5CGN - chains A and B of the 8 polymer chains in the assembly; structure by X-ray diffraction, 2.20 A resolution.

# Chain A (and B)
Protein: D-Ala-Magainin Derivative
Notes: chain B of this document is another copy of the same molecule, construct and numbering; everything in this record applies to it too
Chain sequence (23 residues; numbered 1 to 23; the number before each row is that of its first residue):
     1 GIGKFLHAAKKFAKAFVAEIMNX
Disordered / not traced: 23
Modified residues: I2, I20 (D-isoleucine; DIL); K4, K10, K11, K14 (D-lysine; DLY); F5, F12, F16 (D-phenylalanine; DPN); L6 (D-leucine; DLE); H7 (D-histidine; DHI); A8, A9, A13, A15, A18 (D-alanine; DAL); V17 (D-valine; DVA); E19 (D-glutamic acid; DGL); M21 (D-methionine; MED); N22 (D-asparagine; DSG); DSE (N-methyl-D-serine) at position 23
From the paper describing this entry:
  - self-association interface (contacts with another copy of this molecule): F5, F12, F16

# Interface between chain A and chain B
Contacting residue pairs (16; chain A residue first):
  F5(A) with F12(B); A15(B); F16(B); E19(B)
  A8(A) with K11(B); F12(B); A15(B)
  A9(A) with F12(B)
  K11(A) with A8(B)
  F12(A) with F5(B); A8(B); A9(B)
  A15(A) with A8(B)
  F16(A) with F5(B)
  E19(A) with G1(B); I2(B)
Also at the interface, not in a pair above, chain A (9 interface residues in all): K4

# In short
9 residues of chain A face 10 of chain B across their interface. The paper reports a self-association
interface involving F5(A), F12(A) and F16(A).
Chain A and chain B are both D-Ala-Magainin Derivative; the structure, Structure of quasiracemic Ala-Magainin
2 with a beta amino acid substitution at position 8, was determined by X-ray diffraction together with 5CGO
from the same study.
